9BL5 - chains A and G of the 4 polymer chains in the assembly; structure by X-ray diffraction, 2.00 A resolution.

== Chain A ==
Molecule: MHC class I antigen
From: Homo sapiens
UniProtKB: A0A411J078 (A0A411J078_HUMAN); residues 1-276 here correspond to UniProt positions 25-300 (UniProt number = residue number + 24)
Chain sequence (276 residues; numbered 1 to 276; the number before each row is that of its first residue):
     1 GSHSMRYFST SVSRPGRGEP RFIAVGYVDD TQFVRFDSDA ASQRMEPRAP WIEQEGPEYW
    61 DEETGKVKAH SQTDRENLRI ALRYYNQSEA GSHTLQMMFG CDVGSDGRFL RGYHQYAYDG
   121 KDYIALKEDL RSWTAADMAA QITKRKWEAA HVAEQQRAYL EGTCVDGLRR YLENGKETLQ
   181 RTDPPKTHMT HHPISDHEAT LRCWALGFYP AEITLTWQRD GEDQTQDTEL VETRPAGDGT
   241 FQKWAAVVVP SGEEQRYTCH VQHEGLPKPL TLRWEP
Cystine bridges: Cys101-Cys164, Cys203-Cys259

== Chain G ==
Molecule: Killer cell immunoglobulin-like receptor 3DL1
From: Homo sapiens
UniProtKB: P43629 (KI3L1_HUMAN); residues 1-299 here correspond to UniProt positions 22-320 (UniProt number = residue number + 21)
Chain sequence (316 residues; numbered -16 to 299; the number before each row is that of its first residue; numbers below 1 keep their minus sign (His-16 is residue -16)):
   -16 HHHHHHGSGS DDDDKGSHMG GQDKPFLSAW PSAVVPRGGH VTLRCHYRHR FNNFMLYKED
    44 RIHIPIFHGR IFQESFNMSP VTTAHAGNYT CRGSHPHSPT GWSAPSNPVV IMVTGNHRKP
   104 SLLAHPGPLV KSGERVILQC WSDIMFEHFF LHKEGISKDP SRLVGQIHDG VSKANFSIGP
   164 MMLALAGTYR CYGSVTHTPY QLSAPSDPLD IVVTGPYEKP SLSAQPGPKV QAGESVTLSC
   224 SSRSSYDMYH LSREGGAHER RLPAVRKVNR TFQADFPLGP ATHGGTYRCF GSFRHSPYEW
   284 SDPSDPLLVS VTGNPS
Unresolved in the structure: -16 to 6, 215, 239-241, 264-266, 295-299
Cystine bridges: Cys28-Cys74, Cys123-Cys174, Cys223-Cys272
Covalent attachments: N-acetylglucosamine (NAG) linked to Asn71, Asn158
Differences from the reference sequence: expression tag (-16 to 0)
What the authors report for this chain:
  - conformationally variable residues (side-chain flip): Glu282

== How chain A and chain G interact ==
Pairs across the interface - 27 pairs, chain A then chain G:
  Gly16(A) - Phe9(G)
  Gly16(A) - Ser11(G)
  Gly16(A) - His29(G)
  Gly16(A) - Phe34(G)
  Arg17(A) - Phe9(G)
  Arg17(A) - His29(G)
  Gly18(A) - Phe9(G)
  Glu19(A) - Phe9(G)
  Gln72(A) - Met165(G)
  Glu76(A) - Ala167(G)
  Ile80(A) - Leu166(G)  hydrophobic
  Arg83(A) - His278(G)  hydrogen bond (side chain-backbone)
  Tyr84(A) - Arg277(G)
  Tyr84(A) - His278(G)
  Tyr84(A) - Ser279(G)
  Arg145(A) - Ser228(G)  hydrogen bond (side chain-backbone)
  Arg145(A) - Asp230(G)  salt bridge
  Lys146(A) - Tyr200(G)
  Lys146(A) - Phe276(G)
  Lys146(A) - Ser279(G)  hydrogen bond
  Lys146(A) - Glu282(G)  salt bridge
  Ala149(A) - Tyr200(G)
  Ala149(A) - Glu201(G)  hydrogen bond (backbone-backbone)
  Ala149(A) - Ser227(G)
  Ala149(A) - Phe276(G)  hydrophobic
  Ala150(A) - Tyr200(G)  hydrophobic
  His151(A) - Glu201(G)  salt bridge
Other interface residues (no listed pair), chain A (16 interface residues in all): Arg79, Ile142
Other interface residues (no listed pair), chain G (21 interface residues in all): Ile139, Ser140, Pro199, Tyr229
From the paper, about this interface:
  - specific contacts: Ile80(A)-Leu166(G) (hydrophobic contact)

== Overview ==
16 residues of chain A and 21 residues of chain G are in contact, with 4 hydrogen bonds and 3 salt bridges.
Among the polar pairs are Arg145(A)-Asp230(G), Lys146(A)-Glu282(G) and His151(A)-Glu201(G). The paper
describes a hydrophobic contact between Ile80(A) and Leu166(G). N-acetylglucosamine is covalently linked to
Asn71(G) and Asn158(G). From the paper: conformational variability at Glu282(G).
Chain A is MHC class I antigen and chain G is Killer cell immunoglobulin-like receptor 3DL1, both from Homo
sapiens; the structure, KIR3DL1*001 in complex with HLA-A*24:02 presenting the TW9 peptide, was determined by
X-ray diffraction (same publication as 9BL2, 9BL3, 9BL4, 9BL6, 9BL9 and 9BLA).
